Entry 3NM1 (X-ray diffraction, 3.21 A resolution); this record covers chains E and F of the 6 polymer chains in the assembly.

== Chain E (and F) ==
Molecule: Thiamine biosynthetic bifunctional enzyme
From: Candida glabrata
Notes: EC 2.5.1.3, 2.7.1.50; chain F of this document is another copy of the same molecule, construct and numbering; everything in this record applies to it too
Reference sequence: Q6FV03 (Q6FV03_CANGA); residue numbers follow UniProt; this construct covers 1-540
Sequence (540 residues; numbered 1 to 540; the number before each row is that of its first residue):
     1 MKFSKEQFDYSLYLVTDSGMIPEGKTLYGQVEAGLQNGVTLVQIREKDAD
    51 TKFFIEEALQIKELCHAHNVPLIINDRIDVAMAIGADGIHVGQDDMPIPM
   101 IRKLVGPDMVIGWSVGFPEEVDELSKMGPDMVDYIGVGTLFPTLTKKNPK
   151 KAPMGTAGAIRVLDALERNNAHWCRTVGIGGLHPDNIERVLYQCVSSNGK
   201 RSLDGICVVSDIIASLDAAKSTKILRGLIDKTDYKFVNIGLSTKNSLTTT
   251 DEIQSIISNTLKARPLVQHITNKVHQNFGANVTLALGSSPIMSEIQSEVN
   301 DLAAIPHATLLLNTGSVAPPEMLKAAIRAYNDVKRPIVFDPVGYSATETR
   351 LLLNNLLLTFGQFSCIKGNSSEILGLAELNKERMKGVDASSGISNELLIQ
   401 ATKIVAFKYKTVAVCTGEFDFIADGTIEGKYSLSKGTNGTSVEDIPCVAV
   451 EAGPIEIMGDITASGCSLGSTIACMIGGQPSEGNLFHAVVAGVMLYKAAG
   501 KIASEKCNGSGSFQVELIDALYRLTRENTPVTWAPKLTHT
Disordered / not traced: 1, 35-36, 107-108, 130-131, 243-245, 380-393, 435-436, 456-464 (chain F: 1, 107-108, 130-131, 243-245, 380-393, 435-436, 456-464)
Ion coordination: Mg2+: Asp76, Asp95 (together with pyrophosphate)
Ligand contacts:
  - 3NM (4-methyl-5-[2-(phosphonooxy)ethyl]-1,3-thiazole-2-carboxylic acid): Arg45, Gly138, Thr139, Thr143, Thr145, Lys146, Lys151, Ile179, Gly180, Gly181, Val208, Val209, Ser210
  - IFP (2-trifluoromethyl-5-methylene-5H-pyrimidin-4-ylideneamine): Tyr13, Val15, Gln43, Arg45, Asn75, His90, Ser114, Tyr134, Gly136, Val177, Ile179, Cys207
  - pyrophosphate (POP): Arg45, Lys47, Asn75, Asp76, Gly92, Asp95, Ser114, Lys146
What the authors report for this chain:
  - binding site for 3NM: Lys146, Lys151
  - catalytic residues: Lys146 (by similarity / conservation)

== Chain E / chain F interface ==
Pairs across the interface (28):
  Lys273(E) - Gln276(F)
  Val274(E) - Gln276(F)
  Val274(E) - Asn277(F)
  Val274(E) - Ala280(F)  hydrophobic
  Val274(E) - Met292(F)  hydrophobic
  Asn277(E) - Asn277(F)
  Thr347(E) - Glu298(F)  hydrogen bond
  Thr347(E) - Asp301(F)
  Thr347(E) - Leu302(F)
  Glu348(E) - Asp301(F)  hydrogen bond (backbone-side chain)
  Thr349(E) - Ser297(F)  hydrogen bond (side chain-backbone)
  Thr349(E) - Glu298(F)
  Arg350(E) - Ile291(F)
  Arg350(E) - Glu298(F)  salt bridge
  Asn508(E) - Arg523(F)
  Gly509(E) - Asp519(F)
  Gly509(E) - Tyr522(F)
  Ser510(E) - Ala285(F)
  Ser510(E) - Ile518(F)
  Ser510(E) - Asp519(F)  hydrogen bond (backbone-side chain)
  Ser510(E) - Tyr522(F)
  Gly511(E) - Val515(F)
  Gly511(E) - Ile518(F)
  Gly511(E) - Asp519(F)  hydrogen bond (backbone-side chain)
  Ser512(E) - Val515(F)
  Ser512(E) - Asp519(F)  hydrogen bond
  Gln514(E) - Asn281(F)  hydrogen bond
  Val515(E) - Val515(F)  hydrophobic
Other interface residues (no listed pair), chain E (15 interface residues in all): Phe278
Other interface residues (no listed pair), chain F (17 interface residues in all): Ser293

== Summary ==
15 residues of chain E and 17 residues of chain F are in contact; the contacts include 7 hydrogen bonds and 1
salt bridge. Polar contacts include Arg350(E)-Glu298(F), Thr347(E)-Glu298(F) and Glu348(E)-Asp301(F). Bound to
chain E: compound 3NM, compound IFP and pyrophosphate. The paper reports the catalytic residue Lys146(E); a
binding site for 3NM at Lys146(E) and Lys151(E).
Chain E and chain F are both Thiamine biosynthetic bifunctional enzyme (Candida glabrata); the structure, The
Crystal Structure of Candida glabrata THI6, a Bifunctional Enzyme involved in Thiamin Biosyhthesis of
Eukaryotes, was determined by X-ray diffraction, deposited together with 3NL2, 3NL3, 3NL5 and 3NM3.
